7SN7 - chains a and e of the 23 polymer chains in the assembly; structure by electron microscopy, 4.20 A resolution (low resolution: residue-level contacts below are approximate; hydrogen-bond / salt-bridge calls are withheld).

# Chain a (and e)
Name: Flagellin
Organism: Escherichia coli O127:H6
Notes: chain e of this document is another copy of the same molecule, construct and numbering; everything in this record applies to it too
Reference sequence: A0A2D0NRN6 (A0A2D0NRN6_ECOLX); residues 3-548 here = UniProt positions 3-548
Chain sequence (546 residues; numbered 3 to 548; the number before each row is that of its first residue):
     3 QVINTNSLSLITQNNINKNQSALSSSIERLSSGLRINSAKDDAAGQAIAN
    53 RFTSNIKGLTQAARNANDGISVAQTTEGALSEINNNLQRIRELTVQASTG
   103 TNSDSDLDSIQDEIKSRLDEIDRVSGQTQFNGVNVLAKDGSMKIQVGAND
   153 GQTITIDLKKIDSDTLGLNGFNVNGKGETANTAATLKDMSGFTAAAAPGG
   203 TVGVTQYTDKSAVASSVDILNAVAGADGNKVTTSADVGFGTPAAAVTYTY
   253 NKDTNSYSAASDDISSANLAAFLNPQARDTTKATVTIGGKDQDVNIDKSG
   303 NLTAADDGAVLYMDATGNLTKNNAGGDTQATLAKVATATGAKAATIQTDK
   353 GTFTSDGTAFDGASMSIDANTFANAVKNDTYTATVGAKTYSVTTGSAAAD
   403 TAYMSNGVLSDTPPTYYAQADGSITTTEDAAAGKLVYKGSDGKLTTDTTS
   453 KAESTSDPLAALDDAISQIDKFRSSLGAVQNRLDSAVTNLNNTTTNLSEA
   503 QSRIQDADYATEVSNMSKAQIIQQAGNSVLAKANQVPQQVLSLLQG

# How chain a and chain e interact
Pairs across the interface - 11 pairs, chain a then chain e:
  I5(a) - K520(e)
  I5(a) - I524(e)
  N6(a) - K520(e)
  Q15(a) - S516(e)
  N536(a) - S516(e)
  L543(a) - I523(e)
  L543(a) - Q526(e)
  L543(a) - A527(e)
  L546(a) - A527(e)
  L546(a) - S530(e)
  G548(a) - Q526(e)
Other interface residues (no listed pair), chain a (9 interface residues in all): T7, L532
Other interface residues (no listed pair), chain e (10 interface residues in all): A512, T513, S519

# Summary
Chain a and chain e form an interface of 9 and 10 residues respectively.
Chain a and chain e are both Flagellin (Escherichia coli O127:H6); the structure, Cryo-EM structure of the
enteropathogenic E. coli O127:H6 flagellar filament, was determined by electron microscopy (same publication
as 7SN4, 7SN9, 7SQD and 7SQJ).
